Entry 9EOJ (electron microscopy, 17.00 A resolution (very low resolution: no residue pairs are listed; an interface is given only as per-side residue counts)); this record covers chains D and e of the 30 polymer chains in the assembly.

[Chain D]
Protein: Mitotic-spindle organizing protein 1
Source organism: Xenopus laevis
UniProtKB: Q5U4M5 (MZT1_XENLA); numbering as in UniProt (aligned over 1-72)
Chain sequence (72 residues; each row starts with the number of its first residue):
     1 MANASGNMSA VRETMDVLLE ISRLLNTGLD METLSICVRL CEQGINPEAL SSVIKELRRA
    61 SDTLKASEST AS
Disordered / not traced: 1-7, 60-72

[Chain e]
Protein: Gamma-tubulin complex component 3 homolog
Source organism: Xenopus laevis
UniProtKB: O73787 (GCP3_XENLA); residues 1-906 here = UniProt positions 1-906
Chain sequence (906 residues; row label = number of the first residue in the row):
     1 MAVPDQKSPN VLLQNLCCRI LGKGEADVAQ QFQYAVRVIG SNFAPTVERD EFLVTEKIKK
    61 EFVRQRREAD GALFSELHRK LQSQGVLKNR WSILYLLLSL SEDPRKQPNK TSSFAALFAQ
   121 ALPRDAHSTP YYYARPQSLP LSYQDRNVQC AQNAASIGSS GISSIGMYAL NGPTPQSIIQ
   181 GQSNQTPNMG DALRQQLGSR LAWTLAAGQQ PSQQSTTTKG LPNTVSRNVP RTRREGDSSG
   241 SVEITETSLV RDLLYVFQGI DGKFVKMCNS ENCYKVDGKV AVSKSLKDIT SKLSELGWLH
   301 NKIKKYTDQR SLDRAFGLVG QSFCAALHQE LKEYYRLLSV LHSQLQVEDD QGVNLGVESS
   361 LTLRRLLVWT FDPKIRLKTL AALVDHCQGR KGGELASAVH AYTKTGDPYM RSLVQHILGL
   421 VAYPILNFLY RWIYDGELED TYHEFFVASD PVVKTDRLWH DKYSLRKSMI PSFMTMDQSR
   481 KVLLIGKSIN FLHQVCHDQT PASKAMAVGK SAESPKDAAE LFTDLENAFQ TKIDAAYFDT
   541 SKYLLDVLNK NYNLLEHMQA MRRYLLLGQG DFIRHLMDLL KPELVRPATT LYQHNLTGIL
   601 ETAVRATNAQ FDNPEILKRL DVRLLEVSPG DTGWDVFSLD YHVDGPIATV FTRECMSHYL
   661 RVFNFLWRAK RMEYILTDIW KGHMCNAKLL KGMPELSGVL HQCHILASEM VHFIHQMQYY
   721 ITFEVLECSW DELWNKVLKA QDLDHIIAAH DVFLDTIISR CLLDSESRAL LNQLRAVFDQ
   781 IIEFQNAQDA LYRAALEELQ QRLQFEERKK ERESEGEWGV TAAEEDVENK RIQEFQESIP
   841 KMRSQLRILT HFYQGIVQQF LVLLTTSTDE SLRFLSFRLD FNEHYKAREP RLRVSMGTRG
   901 RRSFHV
Disordered / not traced: 1-8, 102-245, 349-358, 816-820, 886-906

[How chain D and chain e interact]
At this resolution (17 A) residue pairs are not listed: 40 residues of chain D and 45 of chain e lie at the interface.

[Overview]
Chain D and chain e form an interface of 40 and 45 residues respectively.
Here chain D is Mitotic-spindle organizing protein 1 and chain e is Gamma-tubulin complex component 3 homolog,
both from Xenopus laevis. Entry 9EOJ (Vertebrate microtubule-capping gamma-tubulin ring complex) was
determined by electron microscopy together with 9EOK from the same study.
